PDB entry 5UJM | electron microscopy, 18.00 A resolution (very low resolution: no residue pairs are listed; an interface is given only as per-side residue counts) | chains B and E of the 5 polymer chains in the assembly

# Chain B
Molecule: Origin recognition complex subunit 2
Organism: Homo sapiens
Reference sequence: Q13416 (ORC2_HUMAN); numbering as in UniProt (aligned over 231-577)
Chain sequence (347 residues; row label = number of the first residue in the row):
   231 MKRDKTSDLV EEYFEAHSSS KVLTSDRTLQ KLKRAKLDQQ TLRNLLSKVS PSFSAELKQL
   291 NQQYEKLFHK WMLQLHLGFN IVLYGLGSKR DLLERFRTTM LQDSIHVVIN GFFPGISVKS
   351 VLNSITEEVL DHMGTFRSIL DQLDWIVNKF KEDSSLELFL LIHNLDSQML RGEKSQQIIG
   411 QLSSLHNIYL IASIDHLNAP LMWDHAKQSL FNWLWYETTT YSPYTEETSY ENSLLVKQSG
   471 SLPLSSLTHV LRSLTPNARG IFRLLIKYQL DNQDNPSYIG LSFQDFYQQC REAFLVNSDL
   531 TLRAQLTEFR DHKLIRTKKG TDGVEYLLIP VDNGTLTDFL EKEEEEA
Not modelled in the structure: 231-283, 467-470, 575-577
Curated features (UniProtKB/Swiss-Prot):
  - modified residue (Phosphoserine): S248, S280

# Chain E
Molecule: Origin recognition complex subunit 5
Organism: Homo sapiens
Reference sequence: O43913 (ORC5_HUMAN); numbering as in UniProt (aligned over 1-435)
Chain sequence (435 residues; row label = number of the first residue in the row):
     1 MPHLENVVLC RESQVSILQS LFGERHHFSF PSIFIYGHTA SGKTYVTQTL LKTLELPHVF
    61 VNCVECFTLR LLLEQILNKL NHLSSSEDGC STEITCETFN DFVRLFKQVT TAENLKDQTV
   121 YIVLDKAEYL RDMEANLLPG FLRLQELADR NVTVLFLSEI VWEKFRPNTG CFEPFVLYFP
   181 DYSIGNLQKI LSHDHPPEYS ADFYAAYINI LLGVFYTVCR DLKELRHLAV LNFPKYCEPV
   241 VKGEASERDT RKLWRNIEPH LKKAMQTVYL REISSSQWEK LQKDDTDPGQ LKGLSAHTHV
   301 ELPYYSKFIL IAAYLASYNP ARTDKRFFLK HHGKIKKTNF LKKHEKTSNH LLGPKPFPLD
   361 RLLAILYSIV DSRVAPTANI FSQITSLVTL QLLTLVGHDD QLDGPKYKCT VSLDFIRAIA
   421 RTVNFDIIKY LYDFL
Not modelled in the structure: 1-7, 82-94, 245-250, 269-298, 329-348, 434-435
Small-molecule neighbours: ATP (adenosine-5'-triphosphate): V8, L9, H38, T39, A40, S41, G42, K43, T44, Y45, D125, K126, L157, E159, Y182, I190, L222, R226
Curated features (UniProtKB/Swiss-Prot):
  - binding site (ATP): G37 to T44

# Chain B / chain E interface
At this resolution (18 A) residue pairs are not listed: 7 residues of chain B and 6 of chain E lie at the interface.

# Overview
7 residues of chain B and 6 residues of chain E are in contact. Ligands of chain E: ATP. From UniProt: 8
ATP-binding residues on chain E.
Chain B is Origin recognition complex subunit 2 and chain E is Origin recognition complex subunit 5, both from
Homo sapiens; the structure, Structure of the active form of human Origin Recognition Complex and its ATPase
motor module, was determined by electron microscopy, deposited together with 5UJ8.
